Entry 5MUU (electron microscopy, 4.00 A resolution); this record covers chains K and M of the 13 polymer chains in the assembly.

[Chain K (and M)]
Name: Major outer capsid protein
From: Pseudomonas phage phi6
Notes: chain M of this document is another copy of the same molecule, construct and numbering; everything in this record applies to it too
Reference sequence: P07579 (CAPSD_BPPH6); residue numbers follow UniProt; this construct covers 1-149
Sequence (149 residues; each row starts with the number of its first residue):
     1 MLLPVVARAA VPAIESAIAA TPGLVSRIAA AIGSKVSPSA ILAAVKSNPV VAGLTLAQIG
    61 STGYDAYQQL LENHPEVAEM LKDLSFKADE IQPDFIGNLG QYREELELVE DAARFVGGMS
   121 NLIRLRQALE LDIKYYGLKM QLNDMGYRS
Not modelled in the structure: 149

[Chain K / chain M interface]
Residue-residue contacts (36):
  Pro4(K) - Gln68(M)
  Pro4(K) - Glu72(M)
  Val5(K) - Glu72(M)
  Arg8(K) - Asp65(M)
  Arg8(K) - Gln68(M)
  Arg8(K) - Gln69(M)
  Arg8(K) - Glu72(M)  salt bridge
  Val11(K) - Tyr64(M)
  Lys46(K) - Tyr64(M)
  Asp83(K) - Ser120(M)  hydrogen bond
  Asp83(K) - Arg124(M)  salt bridge
  Leu84(K) - Ile123(M)  hydrophobic
  Asp89(K) - Tyr135(M)
  Glu90(K) - Tyr135(M)  hydrogen bond (backbone-side chain)
  Ile91(K) - Lys134(M)
  Phe95(K) - Gln141(M)
  Phe95(K) - Met145(M)  hydrophobic
  Tyr102(K) - Tyr135(M)
  Glu105(K) - Tyr135(M)
  Leu106(K) - Leu138(M)  hydrophobic
  Leu106(K) - Lys139(M)
  Leu108(K) - Gln127(M)
  Val109(K) - Leu131(M)  hydrophobic
  Glu110(K) - Lys139(M)  salt bridge
  Asp111(K) - Arg124(M)  salt bridge
  Ala112(K) - Ala128(M)  hydrophobic
  Phe115(K) - Phe115(M)
  Phe115(K) - Val116(M)
  Met119(K) - Tyr136(M)  hydrophobic
  Met119(K) - Lys139(M)
  Leu122(K) - Tyr136(M)  hydrophobic
  Ile123(K) - Tyr136(M)  hydrophobic
  Ile123(K) - Met140(M)  hydrophobic
  Arg126(K) - Leu129(M)  hydrogen bond (side chain-backbone)
  Arg126(K) - Tyr136(M)
  Leu129(K) - Leu129(M)  hydrophobic
Other interface residues (no listed pair), chain K (28 interface residues in all): Ala7, Lys35, Phe86
Other interface residues (no listed pair), chain M (25 interface residues in all): Gln92, Leu125, Glu130

[In short]
The interface between chain K and chain M involves 28 residues on one side and 25 on the other; the contacts
include 3 hydrogen bonds and 4 salt bridges. Polar pairs include Arg8(K)-Glu72(M), Asp83(K)-Arg124(M) and
Glu110(K)-Lys139(M).
Both chains are Major outer capsid protein (Pseudomonas phage phi6). Entry 5MUU (dsRNA bacteriophage phi6
nucleocapsid) was determined by electron microscopy, deposited together with 5MUV and 5MUW.
